4CCP - chain A; structure by X-ray diffraction, 2.20 A resolution.

== Chain A ==
Protein: Yeast cytochrome C peroxidase
Organism: Saccharomyces cerevisiae
Notes: EC 1.11.1.5
UniProtKB: P00431 (CCPR_YEAST); residues 1-294 here correspond to UniProt positions 68-361 (UniProt number = residue number + 67)
Amino-acid sequence (296 residues; row label = number of the first residue in the row; numbers below 1 keep their minus sign (Met-1 is residue -1)):
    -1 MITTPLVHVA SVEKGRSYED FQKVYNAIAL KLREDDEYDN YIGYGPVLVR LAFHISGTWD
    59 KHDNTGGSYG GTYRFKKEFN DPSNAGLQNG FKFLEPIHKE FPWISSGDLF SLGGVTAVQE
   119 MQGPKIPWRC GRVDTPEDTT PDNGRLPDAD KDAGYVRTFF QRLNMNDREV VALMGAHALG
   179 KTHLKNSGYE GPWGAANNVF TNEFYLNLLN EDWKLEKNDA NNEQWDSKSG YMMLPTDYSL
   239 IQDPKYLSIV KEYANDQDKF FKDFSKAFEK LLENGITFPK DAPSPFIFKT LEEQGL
Unresolved in the structure: -1 to 1
Sequence notes: engineered mutation Phe51 (Trp118 in P00431); variant Ile53 (Thr120 in P00431), Gly152 (Asp219 in P00431)
Ion coordination: heme Fe near His175 (its only coordinating residue here)
Residues lining bound ligands: heme (HEM): Pro44, Val45, Val47, Arg48, Phe51, Pro145, Asp146, Ala147, Val154, Phe158, Leu171, Met172, Ala174, His175, Leu177, Gly178, Lys179, Thr180, His181, Asn184, Ser185, Tyr187, Trp191, Leu232, Thr234, Phe262, Phe266
Curated features (UniProtKB/Swiss-Prot):
  - active site: His52 (Proton acceptor), Trp191 (Tryptophan radical intermediate)
  - binding site (heme b): His175
  - site: Arg48 (Transition state stabilizer)
  - modified residue: Tyr153 (Phosphotyrosine)

== Summary ==
Bound to chain A: heme. UniProt lists active-site residues His52 and Trp191 and heme b-binding residue His175.
Chain A is Yeast cytochrome C peroxidase (Saccharomyces cerevisiae); the structure, X-ray structures of
recombinant yeast cytochrome C peroxidase and three heme-cleft mutants prepared by site-directed mutagenesis,
was determined by X-ray diffraction, deposited together with 1CCP, 2CCP and 3CCP.
